Entry 3SSO (X-ray diffraction, 1.90 A resolution); this record covers chains A and C of the 4 polymer chains in the assembly.

[Chain A (and C)]
Protein: Methyltransferase
From: Micromonospora griseorubida
Notes: EC 2.1.1.-; chain C of this document is another copy of the same molecule, construct and numbering; everything in this record applies to it too
Reference sequence: Q83WF2 (Q83WF2_MICGR); residue numbers follow UniProt; this construct covers 1-399
Chain sequence (419 residues; row label = number of the first residue in the row; numbers below 1 keep their minus sign (Met-19 is residue -19)):
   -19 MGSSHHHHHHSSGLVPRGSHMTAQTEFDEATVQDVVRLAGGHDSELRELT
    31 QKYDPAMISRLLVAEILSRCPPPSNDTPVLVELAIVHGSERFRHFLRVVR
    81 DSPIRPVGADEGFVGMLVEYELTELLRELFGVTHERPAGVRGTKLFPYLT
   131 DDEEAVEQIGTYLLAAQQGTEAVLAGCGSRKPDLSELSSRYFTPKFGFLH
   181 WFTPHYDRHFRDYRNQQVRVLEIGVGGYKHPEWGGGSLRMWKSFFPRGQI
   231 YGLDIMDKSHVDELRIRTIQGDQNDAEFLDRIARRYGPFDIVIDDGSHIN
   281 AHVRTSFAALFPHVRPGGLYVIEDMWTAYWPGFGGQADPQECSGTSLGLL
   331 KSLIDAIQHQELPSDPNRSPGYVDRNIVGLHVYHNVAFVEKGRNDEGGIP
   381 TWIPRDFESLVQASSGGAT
Not modelled in the structure: -19 to 5, 399
Sequence notes: expression tag (-19 to 0)
Ion coordination: Mg2+: Asp275, Glu303, Asp304
Small-molecule neighbours: S-adenosylhomocysteine (SAH): Thr173, Pro174, Lys175, Glu202, Ile203, Gly204, Val205, Gly206, Gly207, Tyr208, Gly216, Ser217, Leu233, Asp234, Ile235, Met236, Gly251, Asp252, Gln253, Asp275, Gly276, Ser277, His282
UniProt features mapped onto this chain:
  - active site: His278 (Proton acceptor)
  - binding site (S-adenosyl-L-methionine): Thr173, Glu202 to Tyr208, Ser217, Asp234, Asp252, Gln253, Asp275
  - binding site (Mg(2+)): Asp275, Glu303, Asp304
  - mutagenesis: Tyr208 (Y208F: Decreased catalytic activity), His278 (H278A/K/Q: Abolishes catalytic activity), Ile279 (I279V: Slightly increased catalytic activity)
From the paper describing this entry:
  - Mg2+ coordination: Asp275, Glu303, Asp304
  - contacts within the chain: Lys175-Asp275 (hydrogen bond), Lys175-Glu303 (hydrogen bond)
  - binding site for S-adenosylhomocysteine: Thr173, Glu202, Ser217, Asp234, Asp252, Asp275
  - self-association interface (contacts with another copy of this molecule): Phe387 to Ser395
  - catalytic residues: Tyr208 (proposed by the authors, not directly observed)

[Chain A / chain C interface]
Residue-residue contacts (78; chain A residue first):
  Arg17(A) - Arg17(C)
  Arg17(A) - Glu25(C)  salt bridge
  His22(A) - Gln197(C)
  His22(A) - Arg199(C)
  His22(A) - Pro268(C)
  His22(A) - Asp270(C)  salt bridge
  His22(A) - Arg295(C)  hydrogen bond
  Asp23(A) - Pro268(C)
  Asp23(A) - Arg295(C)
  Glu25(A) - Arg17(C)  salt bridge
  Leu26(A) - Arg295(C)
  Glu99(A) - Arg373(C)  salt bridge
  Glu99(A) - Asp375(C)
  Tyr100(A) - Arg373(C)
  Glu101(A) - Arg373(C)  salt bridge
  Glu104(A) - Pro296(C)
  Arg107(A) - Arg295(C)
  Arg107(A) - Pro296(C)  hydrogen bond (side chain-backbone)
  Val112(A) - Asn195(C)
  Val112(A) - Gln196(C)
  Thr113(A) - Gln196(C)
  His114(A) - Asp192(C)
  His114(A) - Tyr193(C)
  His114(A) - Gln196(C)  hydrogen bond
  His114(A) - Gly297(C)  hydrogen bond (side chain-backbone)
  Arg116(A) - Pro296(C)
  Arg116(A) - Gly297(C)
  Gly119(A) - Val358(C)
  Gly119(A) - Gly372(C)
  Gly119(A) - Arg373(C)  hydrogen bond (backbone-backbone)
  Arg121(A) - Arg373(C)
  Gly122(A) - Arg373(C)
  Gly122(A) - Asp375(C)
  Thr123(A) - Asp375(C)  hydrogen bond (backbone-backbone)
  Thr123(A) - Glu376(C)  hydrogen bond (side chain-backbone)
  Thr123(A) - Gly377(C)
  Lys124(A) - Asp375(C)  salt bridge
  Leu125(A) - Trp382(C)  hydrophobic
  Phe126(A) - Trp382(C)  hydrophobic
  Ile139(A) - Trp382(C)  hydrophobic
  Asp192(A) - His114(C)
  Tyr193(A) - His114(C)  hydrogen bond
  Asn195(A) - Val112(C)
  Asn195(A) - Asn195(C)
  Gln196(A) - Val112(C)
  Gln196(A) - Thr113(C)
  Gln196(A) - His114(C)  hydrogen bond
  Gln197(A) - His22(C)
  Arg199(A) - His22(C)
  Pro268(A) - His22(C)
  Pro268(A) - Asp23(C)
  Asp270(A) - His22(C)  salt bridge
  Arg295(A) - His22(C)  hydrogen bond
  Arg295(A) - Asp23(C)
  Arg295(A) - Leu26(C)
  Arg295(A) - Arg107(C)
  Pro296(A) - Glu104(C)
  Pro296(A) - Arg107(C)  hydrogen bond (backbone-side chain)
  Pro296(A) - Arg116(C)
  Gly297(A) - His114(C)  hydrogen bond (backbone-side chain)
  Gly297(A) - Arg116(C)
  Val358(A) - Gly119(C)
  Gly372(A) - Gly119(C)
  Arg373(A) - Glu99(C)  salt bridge
  Arg373(A) - Tyr100(C)
  Arg373(A) - Glu101(C)  salt bridge
  Arg373(A) - Gly119(C)  hydrogen bond (backbone-backbone)
  Arg373(A) - Arg121(C)
  Arg373(A) - Gly122(C)
  Asp375(A) - Glu99(C)
  Asp375(A) - Gly122(C)
  Asp375(A) - Thr123(C)  hydrogen bond (backbone-backbone)
  Asp375(A) - Lys124(C)  salt bridge
  Glu376(A) - Thr123(C)  hydrogen bond (backbone-side chain)
  Gly377(A) - Thr123(C)
  Trp382(A) - Leu125(C)  hydrophobic
  Trp382(A) - Phe126(C)  hydrophobic
  Trp382(A) - Ile139(C)  hydrophobic
Also at the interface, not in a pair above, chain A (47 interface residues in all): Glu115, Ala118, Asp131, Leu143, Val198, Pro380, Thr381
Also at the interface, not in a pair above, chain C (47 interface residues in all): Glu115, Ala118, Asp131, Leu143, Val198, Pro380, Thr381

[In short]
Chain A and chain C each contribute 47 residues to their interface; the contacts include 15 hydrogen bonds and
10 salt bridges. Polar pairs include Arg17(A)-Glu25(C), His22(A)-Asp270(C) and Glu99(A)-Arg373(C). Ligands of
chain A: S-adenosylhomocysteine. From the paper: the catalytic residue Tyr208(A); a binding site for
S-adenosylhomocysteine at Thr173(A), Glu202(A) and Ser217(A) among others.
Both chains are Methyltransferase (Micromonospora griseorubida). Entry 3SSO (MycE Methyltransferase from the
Mycinamycin Biosynthetic Pathway in Complex with Mg and SAH, Crystal form 2) was determined by X-ray
diffraction, deposited together with 3SSM and 3SSN.
